Entry 7XXJ (electron microscopy, 3.33 A resolution); this record covers chains B and D of the 4 polymer chains in the assembly.

Chain B:
Molecule: VP2
From: Echovirus E18
Amino-acid sequence (260 residues; numbered 1 to 260; the number before each row is that of its first residue):
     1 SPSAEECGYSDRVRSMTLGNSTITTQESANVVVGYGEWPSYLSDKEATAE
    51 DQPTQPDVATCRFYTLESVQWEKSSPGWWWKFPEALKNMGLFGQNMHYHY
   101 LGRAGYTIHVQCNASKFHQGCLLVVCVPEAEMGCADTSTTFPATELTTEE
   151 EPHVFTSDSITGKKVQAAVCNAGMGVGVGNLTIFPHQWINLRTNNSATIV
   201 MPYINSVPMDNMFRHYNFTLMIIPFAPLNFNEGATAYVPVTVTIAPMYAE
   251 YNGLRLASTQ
Disordered / not traced: 1-9, 260

Chain D:
Molecule: VP4
From: Echovirus E18
Amino-acid sequence (69 residues; each row starts with the number of its first residue):
     1 MGAQVSTQKTGAHETSLNAKGNSIIHYTNINFYKDAASSASNRQELQQDP
    51 GKFTDPVKDLMVKTLPALN
Disordered / not traced: 1-27, 69

Interface between chain B and chain D:
Contacting residue pairs (17):
  D11(B) with A67(D); L68(D)
  R12(B) with L68(D)
  R14(B) with K58(D); D59(D), salt bridge
  N30(B) with V57(D); D59(D), hydrogen bond (side chain-backbone); M61(D)
  V31(B) with V57(D); K58(D), hydrogen bond (backbone-backbone)
  V32(B) with P56(D), hydrophobic
  V33(B) with P56(D), hydrogen bond (backbone-backbone); K58(D)
  Y35(B) with K52(D); F53(D), hydrophobic
  G36(B) with K52(D)
  W38(B) with K58(D)
Other interface residues (no listed pair), chain B (12 interface residues in all): S10, A29

Overview:
Chain B and chain D form an interface of 12 and 9 residues respectively, with 3 hydrogen bonds and 1 salt
bridge. Polar contacts include R14(B)-D59(D), N30(B)-D59(D) and V31(B)-K58(D).
Chain B is VP2 and chain D is VP4, both from Echovirus E18; the structure, Echo 18 incubated with FcRn at
pH5.5, was determined by electron microscopy together with 7XXA and 7XXG from the same study.
